Entry 6ZG7 (electron microscopy, 3.49 A resolution); this record covers chains H and I of the 11 polymer chains in the assembly.

Chain H:
Molecule: ATP synthase subunit delta, mitochondrial
Organism: Bos taurus
UniProt: P05630 (ATPD_BOVIN); residues 1-146 here correspond to UniProt positions 23-168 (UniProt number = residue number + 22)
Amino-acid sequence (146 residues; each row starts with the number of its first residue):
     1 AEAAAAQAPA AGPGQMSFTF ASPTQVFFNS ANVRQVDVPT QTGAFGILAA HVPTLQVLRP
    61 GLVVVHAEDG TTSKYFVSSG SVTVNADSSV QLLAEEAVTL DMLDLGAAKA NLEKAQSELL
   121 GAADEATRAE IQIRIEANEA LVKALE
Unresolved in the structure: 1-14
Curated features (UniProtKB/Swiss-Prot):
  - modified residue (N6-acetyllysine): Lys114, Lys143

Chain I:
Molecule: ATP synthase subunit epsilon, mitochondrial
Organism: Bos taurus
UniProt: P05632 (ATP5E_BOVIN); residues 1-50 here correspond to UniProt positions 2-51 (UniProt number = residue number + 1)
Amino-acid sequence (50 residues; row label = number of the first residue in the row):
     1 VAYWRQAGLS YIRYSQICAK AVRDALKTEF KANAMKTSGS TIKIVKVKKE
Unresolved in the structure: 48-50
Curated features (UniProtKB/Swiss-Prot):
  - modified residue (N6-acetyllysine): Lys20, Lys31, Lys36, Lys43

Chain H / chain I interface:
Pairs across the interface (37):
  Gln41(H) with Trp4(I); Tyr14(I), hydrogen bond
  Leu58(H) with Tyr11(I), hydrogen bond (backbone-side chain)
  Arg59(H) with Tyr14(I)
  Pro60(H) with Tyr14(I); Cys18(I)
  Phe76(H) with Val22(I), hydrophobic
  Ser78(H) with Cys18(I); Ala19(I); Val22(I)
  Ser79(H) with Tyr11(I); Tyr14(I); Ser15(I); Cys18(I)
  Gly80(H) with Tyr11(I), hydrogen bond (backbone-side chain)
  Glu95(H) with Ser15(I), hydrogen bond; Ala19(I)
  Asp101(H) with Lys27(I), hydrogen bond (backbone-side chain)
  Met102(H) with Leu26(I); Lys27(I), hydrogen bond (backbone-backbone); Phe30(I), hydrophobic
  Leu103(H) with Val22(I); Ala25(I); Lys27(I)
  Asp104(H) with Ala25(I), hydrogen bond (backbone-backbone)
  Asn111(H) with Asp24(I)
  Ala129(H) with Ala7(I), hydrophobic
  Gln132(H) with Tyr3(I)
  Ile133(H) with Tyr3(I); Trp4(I), hydrophobic; Tyr14(I), hydrophobic; Ile17(I), hydrophobic; Cys18(I), hydrophobic
  Glu136(H) with Tyr3(I); Tyr14(I), hydrogen bond
  Ala137(H) with Ala21(I), hydrophobic
  Leu141(H) with Ala25(I), hydrophobic
Also at the interface, not in a pair above, chain H (30 interface residues in all): Thr24, Val57, Glu96, Val98, Ala108, Glu125, Ala126, Glu130, Arg134, Asn138
Also at the interface, not in a pair above, chain I (21 interface residues in all): Leu9, Arg13, Gln16, Arg23, Thr37

Summary:
The interface between chain H and chain I involves 30 residues on one side and 21 on the other, with 8
hydrogen bonds. Among the polar pairs are Gln41(H)-Tyr14(I), Leu58(H)-Tyr11(I) and Gly80(H)-Tyr11(I).
Here chain H is ATP synthase subunit delta, mitochondrial and chain I is ATP synthase subunit epsilon,
mitochondrial, both from Bos taurus. Entry 6ZG7 (bovine ATP synthase rotor domain, state 1) was determined by
electron microscopy together with 6Z1R, 6Z1U, 6ZG8 and 6ZIK from the same study.
